PDB entry 1GMW | X-ray diffraction, 1.50 A resolution | chains C and D of the 4 polymer chains in the assembly

# Chain C
Name: UREE
Organism: Klebsiella aerogenes
UniProt: P18317 (UREE_KLEAE); numbering as in UniProt (aligned over 1-143)
Sequence (143 residues; row label = number of the first residue in the row):
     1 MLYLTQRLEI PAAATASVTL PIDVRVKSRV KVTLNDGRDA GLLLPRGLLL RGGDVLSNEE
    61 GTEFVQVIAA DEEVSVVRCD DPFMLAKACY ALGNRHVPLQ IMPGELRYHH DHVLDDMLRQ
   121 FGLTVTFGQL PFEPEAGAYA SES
Not modelled in the structure: 139-143
Sequence notes: engineered mutation Ala91 (His in P18317); modified residue (1, 84, 102, 117)
Modified residues: Mse1, Mse84, Mse102, Mse117 (selenomethionine; parent Met)
Curated features (UniProtKB/Swiss-Prot):
  - binding site (Ni(2+)): His96, His110, His112
Bound ions: Cu ion site 1: Asp39 (shared with 1 residue of chain A); Cu ion site 2: His96 (shared with 1 residue of chain A); Cu ion site 3: His110, His112

# Chain D
Name: UREE
Organism: Klebsiella aerogenes
UniProt: P18317 (UREE_KLEAE); numbering as in UniProt (aligned over 1-143)
Sequence (143 residues; numbered 1 to 143; the number before each row is that of its first residue):
     1 MLYLTQRLEI PAAATASVTL PIDVRVKSRV KVTLNDGRDA GLLLPRGLLL RGGDVLSNEE
    61 GTDFVQVIAA DEEVSVVRCD DPFMLAKACY ALGNRHVPLQ IMPGELRYHH DHVLDDMLRQ
   121 FGLTVTFGQL PFEPEAGAYA SES
Not modelled in the structure: 139-143
Sequence notes: conflict Asp63 (Glu in P18317); engineered mutation Ala91 (His in P18317); modified residue (1, 84, 102, 117)
Modified residues: Mse1, Mse84, Mse102, Mse117 (selenomethionine; parent Met)
Curated features (UniProtKB/Swiss-Prot):
  - binding site (Ni(2+)): His96, His110, His112
Bound ions: Cu ion site 1: Asp39 (shared with 2 residues of chain B); Cu ion site 2: His96 (shared with 1 residue of chain B); Cu ion site 3: His110, His112

# Interface between chain C and chain D
Residue-residue contacts (6; chain C residue first):
  Asp116(C) with Arg119(D), salt bridge
  Arg119(C) with Asp116(D); Gln120(D)
  Gln120(C) with Arg119(D); Gln120(D)
  Gly122(C) with Gln120(D)
Also at the interface, not in a pair above, chain D (4 interface residues in all): Gly122

# Summary
Chain C and chain D each contribute 4 residues to their interface; the contacts include 1 salt bridge. The
salt-bridged pair is Asp116(C)-Arg119(D). His110(C) and His112(C) coordinate Cu ion site 3. From UniProt: 3
Ni2+-binding residues on chain C; 3 Ni2+-binding residues on chain D.
Here chain C is UREE and chain D is UREE, both from Klebsiella aerogenes. Entry 1GMW (Structure of UreE) was
determined by X-ray diffraction (same publication as 1GMU).
